Entry 3WTT (X-ray diffraction, 2.35 A resolution); this record covers chains C and D of the 5 polymer chains in the assembly.

[Chain C]
Name: Protein C-ets-1
From: Homo sapiens
UniProt: P14921 (ETS1_HUMAN); residue numbers follow UniProt; this construct covers 276-441
Amino-acid sequence (166 residues; numbered 276 to 441; the number before each row is that of its first residue):
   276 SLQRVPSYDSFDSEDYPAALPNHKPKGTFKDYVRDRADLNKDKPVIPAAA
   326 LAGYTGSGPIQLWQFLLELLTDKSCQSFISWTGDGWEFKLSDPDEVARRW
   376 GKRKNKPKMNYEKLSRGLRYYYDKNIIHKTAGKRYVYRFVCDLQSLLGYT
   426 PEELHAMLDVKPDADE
Unresolved in the structure: 276-318, 437-441
UniProt features mapped onto this chain:
  - DNA-binding region: Ile335 to Val415 (ETS)
  - region: Phe304 to Ala312 (Helix HI-1), Ala323 to Thr330 (Helix HI-2), Leu418 to Leu422 (Helix H4), Pro426 to Met432 (Helix H5)
  - modified residue: Ser282 (Phosphoserine), Ser285 (Phosphoserine), Lys305 (N6-acetyllysine)
What the authors report for this chain:
  - mutagenesis - G333P, P334G: abolished binding to phosphorylated Ets1 with Runx1
  - mutagenesis - G333P, P334G: decreased signaling in response to phosphorylated Ets1 and Runx1
  - post-translational modification sites: Ser282, Ser285 (citing earlier work)
  - mutagenesis - G333P, P334G: abolished binding to Runt-related transcription factor 1
  - mutagenesis - G333P, P334G: decreased signaling with Runt-related transcription factor 1
  - mutagenesis - G333P, P334G: unchanged binding to Pax5

[Chain D]
Molecule: 15-nt DNA strand
Sequence (15 nucleotides; row label = number of the first residue in the row):
     1 GAAGCCACATCCTCT

[Chain C / chain D interface]
Residue-residue contacts (17; chain C residue first):
  Gln336(C) with DA7(D), phosphate contact; DC8(D), phosphate contact
  Leu337(C) with DC8(D), hydrogen bond to the phosphate
  Trp375(C) with DA9(D), hydrogen bond to the phosphate
  Lys379(C) with DC8(D), hydrogen bond to the phosphate; DA9(D), salt bridge to the phosphate
  Lys381(C) with DA9(D), phosphate contact; DT10(D), phosphate contact
  Lys383(C) with DT10(D), phosphate contact
  Met384(C) with DA9(D), phosphate contact; DT10(D), phosphate contact
  Lys388(C) with DT10(D), salt bridge to the phosphate
  Arg391(C) with DT10(D), base contact; DC11(D), base contact
  Tyr395(C) with DA9(D), base contact
  Tyr396(C) with DC8(D), hydrogen bond to the phosphate
  Lys399(C) with DA7(D), salt bridge to the phosphate
Also at the interface, not in a pair above, chain C (13 interface residues in all): Glu387
Also at the interface, not in a pair above, chain D (6 interface residues in all): DC12

[In short]
13 residues of chain C and 6 residues of chain D are in contact, with 4 hydrogen bonds and 3 salt bridges.
Polar pairs include Leu337(C)-DC8(D), Trp375(C)-DA9(D) and Lys379(C)-DC8(D). The paper reports that G333P and
P334G of chain C abolish binding to phosphorylated Ets1 with Runx1; modification sites Ser282(C) and
Ser285(C).
Here chain C is Protein C-ets-1 (Homo sapiens) and chain D is a 15-nt DNA strand. Entry 3WTT (Crystal
structure of the complex comprised of phosphorylated ETS1, RUNX1, CBFBETA, and the tcralpha gene enhancer ...)
was determined by X-ray diffraction, deposited together with 3WTS, 3WTU, 3WTV, 3WTW, 3WTX and 3WU1.
